Entry 6RU5 (X-ray diffraction, 3.90 A resolution); this record covers chains B and C of the 3 polymer chains in the assembly.

Chain B:
Name: Complement C3
From: Homo sapiens
Reference sequence: P01024 (CO3_HUMAN); numbering as in UniProt (aligned over 672-1663)
Chain sequence (992 residues; numbered 672 to 1663; the number before each row is that of its first residue):
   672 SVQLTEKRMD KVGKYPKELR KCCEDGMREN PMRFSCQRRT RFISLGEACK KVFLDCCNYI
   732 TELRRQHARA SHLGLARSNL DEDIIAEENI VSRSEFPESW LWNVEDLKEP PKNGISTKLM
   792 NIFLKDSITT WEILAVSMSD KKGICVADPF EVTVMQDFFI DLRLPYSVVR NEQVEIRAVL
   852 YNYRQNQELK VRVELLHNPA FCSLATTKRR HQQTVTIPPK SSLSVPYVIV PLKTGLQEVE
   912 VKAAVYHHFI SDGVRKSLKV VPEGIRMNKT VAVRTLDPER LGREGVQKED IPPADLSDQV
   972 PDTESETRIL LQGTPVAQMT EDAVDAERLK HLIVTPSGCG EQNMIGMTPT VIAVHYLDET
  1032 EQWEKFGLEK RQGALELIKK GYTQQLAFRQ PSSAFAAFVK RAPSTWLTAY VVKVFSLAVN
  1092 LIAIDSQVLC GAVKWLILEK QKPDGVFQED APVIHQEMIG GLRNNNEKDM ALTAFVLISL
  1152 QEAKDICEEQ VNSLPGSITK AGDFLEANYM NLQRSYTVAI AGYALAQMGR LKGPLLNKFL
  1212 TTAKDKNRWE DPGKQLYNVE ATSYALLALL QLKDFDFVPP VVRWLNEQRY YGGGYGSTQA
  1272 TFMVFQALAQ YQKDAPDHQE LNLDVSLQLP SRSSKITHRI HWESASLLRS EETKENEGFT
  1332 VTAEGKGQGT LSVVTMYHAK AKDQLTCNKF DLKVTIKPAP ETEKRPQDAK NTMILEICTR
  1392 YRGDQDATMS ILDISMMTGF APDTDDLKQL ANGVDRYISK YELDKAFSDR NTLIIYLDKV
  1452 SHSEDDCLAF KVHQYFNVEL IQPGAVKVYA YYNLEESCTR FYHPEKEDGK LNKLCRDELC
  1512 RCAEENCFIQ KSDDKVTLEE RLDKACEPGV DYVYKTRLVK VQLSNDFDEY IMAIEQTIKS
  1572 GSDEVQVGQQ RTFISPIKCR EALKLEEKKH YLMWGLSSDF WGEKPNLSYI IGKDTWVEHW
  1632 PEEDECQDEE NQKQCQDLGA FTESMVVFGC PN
Disordered / not traced: 672, 740-750
Disulfides: C693-C720, C694-C727, C707-C728, C873-C1513, C1101-C1158, C1358-C1489, C1389-C1458, C1506-C1511, C1518-C1590, C1537-C1661, C1637-C1646
Glycans and other covalent adducts: glycan linked to N939
Swiss-Prot annotation at these positions:
  - region: E1634 to F1659 (Interaction with CFP/properdin)
  - site: L744, G745 (Microbial infection: Cleavage), A747, R748 (Cleavage), R748, S749 (Cleavage), R954, E955 (Cleavage), R1303, S1304 (Cleavage), R1320, S1321 (Cleavage), N1663 (Coordinates Mg(2+) for interaction with Complement factor B Bb fragment (CFB))
  - modified residue (Phosphoserine): S672, S968, S1321, S1573
  - glycosylation (N-linked (GlcNAc...) asparagine): N939, N1617
  - cross-link: C1010 to Q1013 (Isoglutamyl cysteine thioester (Cys-Gln))
  - natural variant: R735 (R735W: In AHUS5), R1042 (R1042L: In AHUS5), A1094 (A1094V: In AHUS5), D1115 (D1115N: In AHUS5), C1158 (C1158W: In AHUS5), Q1161 (Q1161K: In AHUS5), H1464 (H1464D: In AHUS5)
  - mutagenesis: D1029 (D1029A: Minor effect on binding of C3d to CR2), E1030 (E1030A: Impaired binding of C3d to CR2), E1032 (E1032A: Impaired binding of C3d to CR2), E1035 (E1035A: No effect on binding of C3d to CR2), R1042 (R1042M: Impaired binding of C3d to CR2), I1108 to L1109 (Impaired binding of C3d to CR2; when associated with A-1163), E1110 (E1110A: No effect on binding of C3d to CR2), D1115 (D1115A: No effect on binding of C3d to CR2), D1121 (D1121A: No effect on binding of C3d to CR2), D1140 (D1140A: No effect on binding of C3d to CR2), E1153 (E1153A: Impaired binding of C3d to CR2), D1156 (D1156A: Impaired binding of C3d to CR2), 4 further mutagenesis entries in UniProt
From the paper describing this entry:
  - conformationally variable residues (helix shift): F1659

Chain C:
Name: hC3Nb1
From: Lama glama
Chain sequence (130 residues; numbered 0 to 129; the number before each row is that of its first residue; numbering starts at 0):
     0 MQVQLVETGG GLVQAGGSLR LSCAASGSIF SLNAMGWFRQ APGKEREFVA TINRSGGRTY
    60 YADSVKGRFT ISRDNGKNMV YLQMHSLKPE DTAIYYCAAG TGWSPQTDNE YNYWGQGTQV
   120 TVSSHHHHHH
Disordered / not traced: 0, 127-129
Disulfides: C22-C96

Interface between chain B and chain C:
Residue-residue contacts (22):
  D828(B) with W102(C)
  F829(B) with W102(C), hydrophobic
  R855(B) with W102(C); E109(C), salt bridge
  L860(B) with W102(C), hydrophobic
  V916(B) with R57(C), hydrogen bond (backbone-side chain)
  H918(B) with R57(C); Y59(C), hydrogen bond (backbone-side chain)
  H919(B) with R57(C), hydrogen bond (backbone-side chain); G101(C); W102(C); S103(C), hydrogen bond (side chain-backbone)
  F920(B) with N32(C); A33(C), hydrophobic; T50(C); I51(C); N52(C); R57(C); Y59(C), hydrophobic; G101(C), hydrogen bond (backbone-backbone)
  I921(B) with N32(C); W102(C)
Interface residues without a listed pair, chain B (11 interface residues in all): Q858, Y917
Interface residues without a listed pair, chain C (13 interface residues in all): T100, P104

Summary:
11 residues of chain B and 13 residues of chain C are in contact, with 5 hydrogen bonds and 1 salt bridge.
Polar contacts include R855(B)-E109(C), V916(B)-R57(C) and H918(B)-Y59(C). Curated annotation (UniProt) lists
17 mutagenesis sites on chain B. The paper reports conformational variability at F1659(B).
Chain B is Complement C3 (Homo sapiens) and chain C is hC3Nb1 (Lama glama); the structure, human complement C3
in complex with the hC3Nb1 nanobody, was determined by X-ray diffraction together with 6RUR, 6RUV, 6RV6 and
6SEJ from the same study.
